PDB entry 4MKH | X-ray diffraction, 1.50 A resolution | chain A

# Chain A
Name: Adenylate kinase
Organism: Bacillus subtilis
Notes: EC 2.7.4.3
Reference sequence: P16304 (KAD_BACSU); residue numbers follow UniProt; this construct covers 1-212
Chain sequence (222 residues; numbered -1 to 220; the number before each row is that of its first residue; numbers below 1 keep their minus sign (Met-1 is residue -1)):
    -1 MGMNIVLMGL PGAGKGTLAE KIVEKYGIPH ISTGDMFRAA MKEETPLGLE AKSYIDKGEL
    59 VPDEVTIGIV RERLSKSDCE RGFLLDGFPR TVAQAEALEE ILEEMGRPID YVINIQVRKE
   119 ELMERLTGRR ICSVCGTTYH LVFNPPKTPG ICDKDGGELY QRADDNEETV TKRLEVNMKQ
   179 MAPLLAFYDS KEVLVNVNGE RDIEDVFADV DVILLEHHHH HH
Unresolved in the structure: -1, 218-220
Differences from the reference sequence: expression tag (-1 to 0, 213-220); engineered mutation Ile3 (Leu in P16304), Leu16 (Gln in P16304), Ala17 (Gly in P16304), Lys19 (Arg in P16304), Lys23 (Asp in P16304), Arg69 (Lys in P16304), Ser73 (Gly in P16304), Ser75 (Asp in P16304), Met103 (Tyr in P16304), Arg105 (Lys in P16304), Gln114 (Glu in P16304), Arg116 (Asp in P16304), Glu118 (Asp in P16304), Glu119 (Val in P16304), Thr169 (Ser in P16304), Met179 (Thr in P16304), Ala180 (Gln in P16304), Ala184 (Asp in P16304), Asp187 (Ser in P16304), Ser188 (Glu in P16304), Glu190 (Gly in P16304), Val191 (Tyr in P16304), Val193 (Ala in P16304), Glu198 (Gln in P16304), Arg199 (Gln in P16304), Glu202 (Gln in P16304), Phe205 (Tyr in P16304), Asp209 (Lys in P16304), Val210 (Asp in P16304), Ile211 (Leu in P16304)
Ion coordination: Zn2+: Cys130, Cys133, Cys150, Asp153
Residues lining bound ligands: bis(adenosine)-5'-pentaphosphate (AP5): Leu8, Pro9, Gly10, Ala11, Gly12, Lys13, Gly14, Thr15, Ser30, Thr31, Gly32, Phe35, Arg36, Tyr52, Ile53, Glu57, Leu58, Val59, Thr64, Gly85, Phe86, Arg88, Gln92, Arg123, Leu124, Arg127, Thr136, Tyr137, His138, Phe141, Arg160, Asp162, Arg171, Gly197, Arg199, Asp200, Ile201

# In short
Chain A binds bis(adenosine)-5'-pentaphosphate. The Zn2+ site is built by Cys130, Cys133, Cys150 and Asp153.
Chain A is Adenylate kinase (Bacillus subtilis); the structure, Crystal structure of a stable adenylate kinase
variant AKv18, was determined by X-ray diffraction (same publication as 4MKF and 4MKG).
